PDB entry 6JG9 | X-ray diffraction, 2.00 A resolution | chains A and C of the 4 polymer chains in the assembly

Chain A:
Name: AimR transcriptional regulator
Organism: Bacillus phage SPbeta
Reference sequence: O64094 (AIMR_BPSPB); residue numbers follow UniProt; this construct covers 1-386
Sequence (395 residues; numbered 0 to 394; the number before each row is that of its first residue; numbering starts at 0):
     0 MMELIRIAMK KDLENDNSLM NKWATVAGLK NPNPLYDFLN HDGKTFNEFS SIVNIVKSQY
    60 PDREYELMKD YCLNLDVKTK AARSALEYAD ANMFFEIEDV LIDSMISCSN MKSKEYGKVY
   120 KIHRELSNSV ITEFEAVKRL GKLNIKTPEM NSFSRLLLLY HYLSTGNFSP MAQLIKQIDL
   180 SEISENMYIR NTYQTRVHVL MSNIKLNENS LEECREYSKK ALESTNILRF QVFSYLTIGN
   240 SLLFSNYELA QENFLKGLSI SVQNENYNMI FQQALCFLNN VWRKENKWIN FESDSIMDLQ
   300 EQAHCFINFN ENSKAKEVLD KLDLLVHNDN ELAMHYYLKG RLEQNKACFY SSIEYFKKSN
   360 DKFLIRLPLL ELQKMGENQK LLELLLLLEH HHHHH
Disordered / not traced: 0, 42, 391-394
Construct notes: initiating methionine (0); expression tag (387-394)

Chain C:
Name: arbitrium peptide
Sequence (6 residues; row label = number of the first residue in the row):
     1 GMPRGA

Chain A / chain C interface:
Pairs across the interface (34):
  Tyr-159(A) with Ala-6(C)
  Leu-162(A) with Gly-5(C); Ala-6(C)
  Phe-167(A) with Arg-4(C)
  Val-198(A) with Ala-6(C), hydrophobic
  Leu-199(A) with Ala-6(C), hydrophobic
  Asn-202(A) with Gly-5(C), hydrogen bond (side chain-backbone); Ala-6(C)
  Leu-205(A) with Arg-4(C)
  Asn-206(A) with Arg-4(C), hydrogen bond
  Arg-228(A) with Ala-6(C), hydrogen bond (side chain-backbone)
  Phe-229(A) with Ala-6(C)
  Phe-232(A) with Gly-5(C); Ala-6(C)
  Leu-235(A) with Pro-3(C); Arg-4(C); Gly-5(C)
  Thr-236(A) with Gly-5(C)
  Asn-239(A) with Met-2(C); Pro-3(C), hydrogen bond (side chain-backbone)
  Leu-242(A) with Met-2(C), hydrophobic
  Ile-269(A) with Pro-3(C)
  Gln-272(A) with Pro-3(C)
  Ala-273(A) with Pro-3(C)
  Phe-276(A) with Gly-1(C); Met-2(C), hydrophobic
  Met-296(A) with Gly-1(C), hydrogen bond (backbone-backbone); Met-2(C); Pro-3(C), hydrophobic
  Gln-299(A) with Gly-1(C), hydrogen bond (side chain-backbone)
  Glu-300(A) with Gly-1(C), hydrogen bond (side chain-backbone)
  Asn-329(A) with Arg-4(C), hydrogen bond
  Asp-360(A) with Arg-4(C), salt bridge
  Leu-363(A) with Arg-4(C)
Other interface residues (no listed pair), chain A (26 interface residues in all): Phe-362

Overview:
26 residues of chain A face 6 of chain C across their interface, with 8 hydrogen bonds and 1 salt bridge.
Polar pairs include Asp-360(A)/Arg-4(C), Asn-202(A)/Gly-5(C) and Asn-206(A)/Arg-4(C).
Here chain A is AimR transcriptional regulator (Bacillus phage SPbeta) and chain C is arbitrium peptide. Entry
6JG9 (Crystal structure of AimR in complex with arbitrium peptide) was determined by X-ray diffraction (same
publication as 6JG5 and 6JG8).
